4LF4 - chains A and D of the 21 polymer chains in the assembly; structure by X-ray diffraction, 3.34 A resolution.

Chain A:
Molecule: 16S rRNA
Source organism: Thermus thermophilus
Sequence (1522 nucleotides; each row starts with the number of its first residue; note: 43 numbers in that range are skipped by the numbering (no residue carries them; nothing is unmodelled there); a row labelled like 190A-190L holds insertion residues (190A, then the next letters in order); numbering starts at 0):
     0 UUUGUUGGAGAGUUUGAUCCUGGCUCAGGGUGAACGCUGGCGGCGUGCCU
    50 AAGACAUGCAAGUCGUGCGGG
    73 CCGCGGGGUUUU
    88 ACUCCG
    95 UGGUC
   101 AGCGGCGGACGGGUGAGUAACGCGUGGGU
  129A G
   130 ACCUACCCGGAAGAGGGGGACAACCCGGGGAAACUCGGGCUAAUCCCCCA
   180 UGUGGACCCGC
190A-190L CCCUUGGGGUGU
   191 GUCCAAAGGGCUUU
   216 GCCCGCUUCCGGAUGGGCCCGCGUCCCAUCAGCUAGUUGGUGGGGUAAUG
   266 GCCCACCAAGGCGACGACGGGUAGCCGGUCUGAGAGGAUGGCCGGCCACA
   316 GGGGCACUGAGACACGGGCCCCACUCCUACGGGAGGCAGCAGUUAGGAAU
   366 CUUCCGCAAUGGGCGCAAGCCUGACGGAGCGACGCCGCUUGGAGGAAGAA
   416 GCCCUUCGGGGUGUAAACUCCUGAA
   442 CCCGGGACGAAACCCCCGACGA
   474 GGGGACUGACGGUACCGGG
   494 GUAAUAGCGCCGGCCAACUCCGUGCCAGCAGCCGCGGUAAUACGGAGGGC
   544 GCGAGCGUUACCCGGAUUCACUGGGCGUAAAGGGCGUGUAGGCGGCCUGG
   594 GGCGUCCCAUGUGAAAGACCACGGCUCAACCGUGGGGGAGCGUGGGAUAC
   644 GCUCAGGCUAGACGGUGGGAGAGGGUGGUGGAAUUCCCGGAGUAGCGGUG
   694 AAAUGCGCAGAUACCGGGAGGAACGCCGAUGGCGAAGGCAGCCACCUGGU
   744 CCACCCGUGACGCUGAGGCGCGAAAGCGUGGGGAGCAAACCGGAUUAGAU
   794 ACCCGGGUAGUCCACGCCCUAAACGAUGCGCGCUAGGUCUCUGGGUCU
   848 CCUGGGGGCCGAAGCUAACGCGUUAAGCGCGCCGCCUGGGGAGUACGGCC
   898 GCAAGGCUGAAACUCAAAGGAAUUGACGGGGGCCCGCACAAGCGGUGGAG
   948 CAUGUGGUUUAAUUCGAAGXAACGCGAAGAACCUUACCAGGCCUUGACAU
   998 GCUAGG
 1003A G
  1004 AACCCGGGUGAAAGCCUGGGGUGCCCC
1030A-1030D GCGA
  1031 GGGGAGCCCUAGCACAGGUGCUGCAUGGCCGUCGUCAGCUCGUGCCGUGA
  1081 GGUGUUGGGUUAAGUCCCGCAACGAGCGCAACCCCCGCCGUUAGUUGCCA
  1131 GCGGUUCGGCCGGGCACUCUAACGGGACUGCCCGCGAAA
  1171 GCGGGAGGAAGGAGGGGACGACGUCUGGUCAGCAUGGCCCUUACGGCCUG
  1221 GGCGACACACGUGCUACAAUGCCCACUACAAAGCGAUGCCACCCGGCAAC
  1271 GGGGAGCUAAUCGCAAAAAGGUGGGCCCAGUUCGGAUUGGGGUCUGCAAC
  1321 CCGACCCCAUGAAGCCGGAAUCGCUAGUAAUCGCGGAUCAG
 1361A C
  1362 CAUGCCGCGGUGAAUACGUUCCCGGGCCUUGUACACACXGCCXGUXACGC
  1412 CAUGGGAGCGGGCUCUACCCGAAGUCGCCGGG
  1446 AGCCUACGGG
  1459 CAGGCGCCGAGGGUAGGGCCCGUGACUGGGGCGAAGUCGUAACAAGGUAG
  1509 CUGUACCGGAAGGUGCGGCUGGAU
 1532A C
  1533 CA
  1536 CUCCUUUCU
Disordered / not traced: 0-4, 1532A, 1536-1538
Modified positions: PSU (pseudouridine-5'-monophosphate) at position 516, 7MG (7N-methyl-8-hydroguanosine-5'-monophosphate) at position 527, M2G (N2-dimethylguanosine-5'-monophosphate) at position 966, 5MC (5-methylcytidine-5'-monophosphate) at position 967, 2MG (2N-methylguanosine-5'-monophosphate) at position 1207, 5MC (5-methylcytidine-5'-monophosphate) at position 1400, 4OC (4n,o2'-methylcytidine-5'-monophosphate) at position 1402, 5MC (5-methylcytidine-5'-monophosphate) at position 1404, 5MC (5-methylcytidine-5'-monophosphate) at position 1407, UR3 (3-methyluridine-5'-monophoshate) at position 1498, PSU (pseudouridine-5'-monophosphate) at position 1540, PSU (pseudouridine-5'-monophosphate) at position 1541
Sequence notes: conflict C1533 (A2157 in M26923.1), A1534 (C2158 in M26923.1)
Bound ions: Mg2+ site 1: U12, G22; Mg2+ site 2: U12, C526, A914; Mg2+ site 3 near G21 (its only coordinating residue here); Mg2+ site 4: C48, G115; Mg2+ site 5 near A53 (its only coordinating residue here); Mg2+ site 6: G61, U62, G105; Mg2+ site 7 near G107 (its only coordinating residue here); Mg2+ site 8: A109, G331; Mg2+ site 9: A116, G117, G289; Mg2+ site 10: C121, G124, U125, G236; Mg2+ site 11 near G157 (its only coordinating residue here); Mg2+ site 12: C174, C175; 65 more Mg2+ sites not listed; 3 more K+ sites not listed
Ligand contacts: gentamicin c1a (LLL; (2R,3R,4R,5R)-2-((1S,2S,3R,4S,6R)-4,6-diamino-3-((2R,3R,6S)-3-amino-6-(aminomethyl)-tetrahydro-2H-pyran-2-yloxy)-2-hydr oxycyclohexyloxy)-5-methyl-4-(methylamino)-tetrahydro-2H-pyran-3,5-diol): 5MC_1404, G1405, U1406, 5MC_1407, A1408, C1409, G1491, A1492, A1493, G1494, U1495

Chain D:
Protein: ribosomal protein S4
Source organism: Thermus thermophilus
UniProt: P80373 (RS4_THET8); residues 1-209 here = UniProt positions 1-209
Amino-acid sequence (209 residues; each row starts with the number of its first residue):
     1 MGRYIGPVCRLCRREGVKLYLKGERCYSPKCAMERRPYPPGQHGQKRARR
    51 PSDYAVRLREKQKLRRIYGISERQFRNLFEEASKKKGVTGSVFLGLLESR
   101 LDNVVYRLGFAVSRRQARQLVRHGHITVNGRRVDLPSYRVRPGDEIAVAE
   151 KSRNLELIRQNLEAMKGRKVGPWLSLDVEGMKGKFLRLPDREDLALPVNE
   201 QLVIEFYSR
Disordered / not traced: 1
Bound ions: Zn2+: Cys9, Cys12, Cys26, Cys31; Mg2+: Lys85, Gly87
UniProt features mapped onto this chain:
  - binding site (Zn(2+)): Cys9, Cys12, Cys26, Cys31

Chain A / chain D interface:
Residue-residue contacts (119; chain A residue first):
  A8(A) - Glu205(D)  hydrogen bond to the base
  A8(A) - Ser208(D)  hydrogen bond to the base
  A8(A) - Arg209(D)  base contact
  A26(A) - Arg209(D)  sugar contact
  C400(A) - Arg73(D)  salt bridge to the phosphate
  C401(A) - Arg73(D)  salt bridge to the phosphate
  C401(A) - Asn77(D)  hydrogen bond to the phosphate
  G402(A) - Gln74(D)  phosphate contact
  G402(A) - Leu135(D)  sugar contact
  G402(A) - Ser137(D)  hydrogen bond to the phosphate
  C403(A) - Gln74(D)  hydrogen bond to the phosphate
  C403(A) - Arg122(D)  hydrogen bond to the sugar
  C403(A) - Pro136(D)  phosphate contact
  C403(A) - Ser137(D)  hydrogen bond to the phosphate
  U404(A) - Arg3(D)  phosphate contact
  U404(A) - Arg118(D)  salt bridge to the phosphate
  U404(A) - Arg122(D)  phosphate contact
  U405(A) - Gly2(D)  base contact
  U405(A) - Arg3(D)  salt bridge to the phosphate
  G406(A) - Ile5(D)  phosphate contact
  G406(A) - Gln119(D)  hydrogen bond to the base
  G407(A) - Arg3(D)  salt bridge to the phosphate
  G407(A) - Ile5(D)  phosphate contact
  G407(A) - Ser113(D)  phosphate contact
  G407(A) - Arg115(D)  salt bridge to the phosphate
  G407(A) - Gln116(D)  hydrogen bond to the sugar
  G407(A) - Gln119(D)  sugar contact
  A408(A) - Leu21(D)  phosphate contact
  A408(A) - Lys22(D)  phosphate contact
  A408(A) - Val112(D)  sugar contact
  A408(A) - Ser113(D)  hydrogen bond to the phosphate
  A408(A) - Arg115(D)  phosphate contact
  A408(A) - Gln116(D)  sugar contact
  G409(A) - Lys22(D)  salt bridge to the phosphate
  G409(A) - Glu24(D)  phosphate contact
  G409(A) - Arg25(D)  phosphate contact
  G410(A) - Lys22(D)  base contact
  G410(A) - Arg25(D)  salt bridge to the phosphate
  G410(A) - Lys30(D)  salt bridge to the phosphate
  A411(A) - Arg25(D)  salt bridge to the phosphate
  A411(A) - Lys30(D)  salt bridge to the phosphate
  A412(A) - Arg35(D)  salt bridge to the phosphate
  G413(A) - Arg35(D)  hydrogen bond to the base
  G413(A) - Arg36(D)  base contact
  C419(A) - Gln42(D)  sugar contact
  G425(A) - Gln45(D)  hydrogen bond to the phosphate
  G426(A) - Arg36(D)  salt bridge to the phosphate
  G426(A) - Tyr38(D)  hydrogen bond to the phosphate
  G426(A) - Gly41(D)  phosphate contact
  G426(A) - Gln42(D)  hydrogen bond to the sugar
  G426(A) - Gln45(D)  hydrogen bond to the phosphate
  U427(A) - Arg10(D)  hydrogen bond to the phosphate
  U427(A) - Arg13(D)  salt bridge to the phosphate
  U427(A) - Arg36(D)  salt bridge to the phosphate
  U427(A) - Pro40(D)  phosphate contact
  U427(A) - Gly41(D)  hydrogen bond to the phosphate
  G428(A) - Pro7(D)  phosphate contact
  G428(A) - Arg10(D)  salt bridge to the phosphate
  G428(A) - Arg13(D)  phosphate contact
  G428(A) - Arg36(D)  hydrogen bond to the sugar
  U429(A) - Arg13(D)  salt bridge to the phosphate
  U429(A) - Lys22(D)  hydrogen bond to the sugar
  U429(A) - Arg25(D)  sugar contact
  U429(A) - Ala32(D)  phosphate contact
  U429(A) - Arg36(D)  salt bridge to the phosphate
  A430(A) - Pro7(D)  phosphate contact
  A430(A) - Val8(D)  hydrogen bond to the phosphate
  A430(A) - Cys9(D)  hydrogen bond to the phosphate
  A430(A) - Lys22(D)  salt bridge to the phosphate
  C436(A) - Glu156(D)  phosphate contact
  C436(A) - Leu157(D)  sugar contact
  U437(A) - Gln119(D)  base contact
  U437(A) - His123(D)  hydrogen bond to the sugar
  U437(A) - His125(D)  hydrogen bond to the phosphate
  U437(A) - Leu155(D)  phosphate contact
  G438(A) - His123(D)  sugar contact
  G438(A) - His125(D)  salt bridge to the phosphate
  C489(A) - Arg132(D)  salt bridge to the phosphate
  G490(A) - Arg132(D)  salt bridge to the phosphate
  A496(A) - His123(D)  base contact
  C508(A) - Arg209(D)  salt bridge to the phosphate
  A509(A) - Ser52(D)  hydrogen bond to the phosphate
  A509(A) - Tyr54(D)  sugar contact
  A509(A) - Ala55(D)  sugar contact
  C511(A) - His43(D)  hydrogen bond to the base
  C511(A) - Arg49(D)  phosphate contact
  U512(A) - Gln42(D)  hydrogen bond to the sugar
  U512(A) - His43(D)  hydrogen bond to the sugar
  U512(A) - Lys46(D)  salt bridge to the phosphate
  G540(A) - Gln42(D)  base contact
  G541(A) - Gly41(D)  sugar contact
  G541(A) - Gln42(D)  hydrogen bond to the sugar
  G542(A) - Arg10(D)  salt bridge to the phosphate
  G542(A) - Arg14(D)  hydrogen bond to the phosphate
  G542(A) - Gly41(D)  sugar contact
  C543(A) - Arg10(D)  salt bridge to the phosphate
  C543(A) - Arg14(D)  salt bridge to the phosphate
  C543(A) - Arg59(D)  phosphate contact
  G544(A) - Leu58(D)  phosphate contact
  G544(A) - Arg59(D)  salt bridge to the phosphate
  G544(A) - Gln62(D)  hydrogen bond to the phosphate
  G544(A) - Arg66(D)  salt bridge to the phosphate
  C545(A) - Lys61(D)  salt bridge to the phosphate
  C545(A) - Gln62(D)  hydrogen bond to the phosphate
  C545(A) - Arg65(D)  salt bridge to the phosphate
  C545(A) - Glu72(D)  sugar contact
  G546(A) - Tyr4(D)  base contact
  G546(A) - Ser71(D)  phosphate contact
  G546(A) - Glu72(D)  hydrogen bond to the phosphate
  G546(A) - Arg73(D)  hydrogen bond to the phosphate
  A547(A) - Gly2(D)  hydrogen bond to the phosphate
  C613(A) - Lys84(D)  phosphate contact
  U619(A) - Arg132(D)  base contact
  U619(A) - Val133(D)  base contact
  U619(A) - Asp134(D)  hydrogen bond to the base
  U619(A) - Leu135(D)  base contact
  C620(A) - Leu135(D)  base contact
  C620(A) - Ser137(D)  base contact
  C620(A) - Tyr138(D)  sugar contact
Other interface residues (no listed pair), chain A (48 interface residues in all): G28, C435, A439, G491
Other interface residues (no listed pair), chain D (67 interface residues in all): Glu34, Arg76, Lys151, Phe206

In short:
The interface between chain A and chain D involves 48 residues on one side and 67 on the other, with 35
hydrogen bonds and 31 salt bridges. Polar pairs include A8(A)-Glu205(D), A8(A)-Ser208(D) and
G406(A)-Gln119(D). Bound to chain A: gentamicin c1a.
Here chain A is 16S rRNA and chain D is ribosomal protein S4, both from Thermus thermophilus. Entry 4LF4
(Crystal Structure of 30S ribosomal subunit from Thermus thermophilus) was determined by X-ray diffraction.
